Entry 7BY0 (electron microscopy, 4.50 A resolution (low resolution: residue-level contacts below are approximate; hydrogen-bond / salt-bridge calls are withheld)); this record covers chains B and J of the 12 polymer chains in the assembly.

== Chain B ==
Protein: Histone H4
From: Homo sapiens
UniProt: P62805 (H4_HUMAN); residues 0-101 here correspond to UniProt positions 1-102 (UniProt number = residue number + 1)
Sequence (102 residues; each row starts with the number of its first residue; numbering starts at 0):
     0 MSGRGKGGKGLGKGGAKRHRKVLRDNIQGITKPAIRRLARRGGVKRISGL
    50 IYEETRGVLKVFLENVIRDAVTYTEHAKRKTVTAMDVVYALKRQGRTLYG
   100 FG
Not modelled in the structure: 0-22, 101
Swiss-Prot annotation at these positions:
  - DNA-binding region: Lys16 to Lys20
  - modified residue: Ser1 (N-acetylserine), Arg3 (Asymmetric dimethylarginine), Lys5 (N6-(2-hydroxyisobutyryl)lysine), Lys8 (N6-(2-hydroxyisobutyryl)lysine), Lys12 (N6-(2-hydroxyisobutyryl)lysine), Lys16 (N6-(2-hydroxyisobutyryl)lysine), Lys20 (N6,N6,N6-trimethyllysine), Lys31 (N6-(2-hydroxyisobutyryl)lysine), Lys44 (N6-(2-hydroxyisobutyryl)lysine), Ser47 (Phosphoserine), Tyr51 (Phosphotyrosine), Lys59 (N6-(2-hydroxyisobutyryl)lysine), Lys77 (N6-(2-hydroxyisobutyryl)lysine), Lys79 (N6-(2-hydroxyisobutyryl)lysine), Thr80 (Phosphothreonine), Tyr88 (Phosphotyrosine), Lys91 (N6-(2-hydroxyisobutyryl)lysine)
  - cross-link (Glycyl lysine isopeptide (Lys-Gly)): Lys12 (interchain with G-Cter in SUMO2), Lys20 (interchain with G-Cter in SUMO2), Lys31 (interchain with G-Cter in SUMO2), Lys59 (interchain with G-Cter in SUMO2), Lys79 (interchain with G-Cter in SUMO2), Lys91 (interchain with G-Cter in SUMO2)

== Chain J ==
Molecule: 145-nt DNA strand
Sequence (145 nucleotides; row label = number of the first residue in the row):
   146 ATCGATGTATATATCTGACACGTGCCTGGAGACTAGGGAGTAATCCCCTT
   196 GGCGGTTAAAACGCGGGGGACAGCGCGTACGTGCGTTTAAGCGGTGCTAG
   246 AGCTGTCTACGACCAATTGAGCGGCCTCGGCACCGGGATTCTGAT
Not modelled in the structure: 146, 290

== How chain B and chain J interact ==
Contacting residue pairs - 11 pairs, chain B then chain J:
  Arg35(B) - DG226(J)
  Arg45(B) - DC225(J)
  Arg45(B) - DG226(J)
  Ile46(B) - DC225(J)
  Ile46(B) - DG226(J)
  Ser47(B) - DC225(J)
  Gly48(B) - DC225(J)
  Arg78(B) - DA246(J)
  Lys79(B) - DG245(J)
  Lys79(B) - DA246(J)
  Thr80(B) - DA246(J)
Also at the interface, not in a pair above, chain B (11 interface residues in all): Arg39, Lys44, Lys77
Also at the interface, not in a pair above, chain J (6 interface residues in all): DA244, DG247

== Summary ==
Chain B and chain J form an interface of 11 and 6 residues respectively. Curated annotation (UniProt) lists a
DNA-binding region on chain B.
Chain B is Histone H4 (Homo sapiens) and chain J is a 145-nt DNA strand; the structure, The cryo-EM structure
of CENP-A nucleosome in complex with the phosphorylated CENP-C, was determined by electron microscopy together
with 7BXT from the same study.
